6VBW - chains K and A of the 13 polymer chains in the assembly; structure by electron microscopy, 3.20 A resolution.

[Chain K]
Molecule: 61-nt RNA strand
Sequence (61 nucleotides; each row starts with the number of its first residue):
     1 CUGAUAACUU ACAGGACGCU UUGGCUUCAU UGCUUUUCAG GUGAACUGCC GAGUAGGUAG
    61 A

[Chain A]
Name: Cas8
From: Vibrio cholerae
Amino-acid sequence (640 residues; numbered 1 to 640; the number before each row is that of its first residue):
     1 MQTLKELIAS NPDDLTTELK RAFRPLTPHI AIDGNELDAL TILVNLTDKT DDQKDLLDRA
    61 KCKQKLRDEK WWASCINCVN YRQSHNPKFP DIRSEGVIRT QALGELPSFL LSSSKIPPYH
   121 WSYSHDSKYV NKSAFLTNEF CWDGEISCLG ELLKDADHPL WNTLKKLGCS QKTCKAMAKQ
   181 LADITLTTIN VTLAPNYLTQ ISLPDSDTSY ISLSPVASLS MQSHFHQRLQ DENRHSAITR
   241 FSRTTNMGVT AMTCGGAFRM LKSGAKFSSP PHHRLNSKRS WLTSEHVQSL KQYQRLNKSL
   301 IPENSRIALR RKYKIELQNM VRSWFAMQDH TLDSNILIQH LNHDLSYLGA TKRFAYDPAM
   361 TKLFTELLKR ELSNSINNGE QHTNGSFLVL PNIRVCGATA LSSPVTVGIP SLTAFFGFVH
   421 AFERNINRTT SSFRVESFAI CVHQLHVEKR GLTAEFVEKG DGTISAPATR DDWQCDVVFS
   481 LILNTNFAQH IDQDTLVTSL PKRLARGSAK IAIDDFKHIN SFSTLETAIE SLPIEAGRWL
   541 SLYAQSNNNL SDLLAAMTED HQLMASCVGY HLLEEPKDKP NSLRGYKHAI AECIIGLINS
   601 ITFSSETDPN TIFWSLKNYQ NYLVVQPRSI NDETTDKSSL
Disordered / not traced: 1-15, 31-34, 50-59, 140-145, 151-171, 273-385, 459-462, 488-490, 604-607, 631-640
What the authors report for this chain:
  - binding site for the 100-nt DNA strand: Ser-127, Arg-243, Asn-246

[Chain K / chain A interface]
Pairs across the interface (45):
  C1(K) / Ser-202(A)  sugar contact
  C1(K) / Tyr-210(A)  base contact
  C1(K) / Gly-417(A)  phosphate contact
  C1(K) / His-420(A)  hydrogen bond to the phosphate
  C1(K) / Arg-424(A)  base contact
  C1(K) / Arg-584(A)  hydrogen bond to the base
  C1(K) / Tyr-586(A)  hydrogen bond to the base
  U2(K) / Ile-201(A)  sugar contact
  U2(K) / Ser-202(A)  hydrogen bond to the phosphate
  U2(K) / Thr-413(A)  sugar contact
  U2(K) / Ala-414(A)  base contact
  U2(K) / Gly-417(A)  sugar contact
  U2(K) / Phe-418(A)  base contact
  U2(K) / Ala-421(A)  base contact
  U2(K) / Pro-501(A)  base contact
  U2(K) / Arg-503(A)  hydrogen bond to the base
  U2(K) / Leu-504(A)  base contact
  U2(K) / Ala-505(A)  hydrogen bond to the base
  G3(K) / Pro-90(A)  base contact
  G3(K) / Thr-199(A)  hydrogen bond to the base
  G3(K) / Ile-201(A)  phosphate contact
  G3(K) / Pro-215(A)  hydrogen bond to the base
  G3(K) / Val-216(A)  base contact
  G3(K) / Ala-217(A)  hydrogen bond to the base
  G3(K) / Pro-404(A)  base contact
  G3(K) / Ser-411(A)  hydrogen bond to the phosphate
  G3(K) / Thr-413(A)  hydrogen bond to the phosphate
  G3(K) / Ala-414(A)  phosphate contact
  G3(K) / Arg-506(A)  sugar contact
  G3(K) / Tyr-570(A)  hydrogen bond to the phosphate
  G3(K) / Cys-593(A)  base contact
  A4(K) / Leu-198(A)  hydrogen bond to the base
  A4(K) / Thr-199(A)  base contact
  A4(K) / Gln-200(A)  hydrogen bond to the base
  A4(K) / Arg-503(A)  hydrogen bond to the phosphate
  A4(K) / Arg-506(A)  salt bridge to the phosphate
  A4(K) / Leu-583(A)  base contact
  U5(K) / Arg-503(A)  salt bridge to the phosphate
  U5(K) / Arg-506(A)  phosphate contact
  A6(K) / Glu-455(A)  sugar contact
  A7(K) / Leu-452(A)  base contact
  A7(K) / Thr-453(A)  hydrogen bond to the sugar
  A7(K) / Ala-454(A)  base contact
  C8(K) / Thr-453(A)  hydrogen bond to the phosphate
  U9(K) / Thr-453(A)  hydrogen bond to the phosphate

[Summary]
Chain K and chain A form an interface of 9 and 33 residues respectively; the contacts include 18 hydrogen
bonds and 2 salt bridges. Among the polar pairs are C1(K)/Arg-584(A), C1(K)/Tyr-586(A) and U2(K)/Arg-503(A).
The paper reports a binding site for the 100-nt DNA strand at Ser-127(A), Arg-243(A) and Asn-246(A).
Chain K is a 61-nt RNA strand and chain A is Cas8 (Vibrio cholerae); the structure, Cryo-EM structure of
Cascade-TniQ-dsDNA ternary complex, was determined by electron microscopy (same publication as 6V9Q).
